PDB entry 3LWQ | X-ray diffraction, 2.68 A resolution | chains A and B of the 5 polymer chains in the assembly

[Chain A]
Protein: Probable tRNA pseudouridine synthase B
Organism: Pyrococcus furiosus
Notes: EC 5.4.99.25
UniProt: Q7LWY0 (TRUB_PYRFU); residues 4-343 here correspond to UniProt positions 1-340 (UniProt number = residue number - 3)
Amino-acid sequence (340 residues; row label = number of the first residue in the row):
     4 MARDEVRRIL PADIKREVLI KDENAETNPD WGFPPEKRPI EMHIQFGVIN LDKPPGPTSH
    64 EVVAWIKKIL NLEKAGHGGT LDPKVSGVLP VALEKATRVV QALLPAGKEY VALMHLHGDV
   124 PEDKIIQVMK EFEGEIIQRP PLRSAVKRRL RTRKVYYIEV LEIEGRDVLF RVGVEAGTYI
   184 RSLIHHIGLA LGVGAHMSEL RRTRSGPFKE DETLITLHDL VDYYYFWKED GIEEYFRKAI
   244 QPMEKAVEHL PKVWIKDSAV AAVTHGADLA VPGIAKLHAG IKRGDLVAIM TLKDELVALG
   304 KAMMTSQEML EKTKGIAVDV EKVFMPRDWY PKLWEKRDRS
Disordered / not traced: 4-11, 143-152, 338-343
Curated features (UniProtKB/Swiss-Prot):
  - active site: Asp-85 (Nucleophile)
From the paper describing this entry:
  - catalytic residues: Asp-85 (by similarity / conservation)
  - conformationally variable residues: Tyr-182
  - binding site for the 13-nt RNA strand: Tyr-182
  - mutagenesis - D85E, Y182H, Y182S, R184E: abolished catalytic activity
  - mutagenesis - Y113F, Y113H, Y113L: decreased catalytic activity

[Chain B]
Protein: Ribosome biogenesis protein Nop10
Organism: Pyrococcus furiosus
UniProt: Q8U1R4 (NOP10_PYRFU); residue numbers follow UniProt; this construct covers 1-60
Amino-acid sequence (60 residues; each row starts with the number of its first residue):
     1 MRFRIRKCPK CGRYTLKEVC PVCGEKTKVA HPPRFSPEDP YGEYRRRWKR EVLGIGRKEK
Disordered / not traced: 1-3, 55-60
Metal / ion sites: Zn2+: Cys-8, Lys-10, Cys-11, Gly-12

[Chain A / chain B interface]
Residue-residue contacts (50; chain A residue first):
  Asp-55(A) / Pro-32(B)
  Lys-56(A) / Pro-32(B)
  Pro-57(A) / Pro-33(B)
  Pro-58(A) / His-31(B)
  Pro-58(A) / Pro-32(B)
  Pro-58(A) / Arg-34(B)  hydrogen bond (backbone-side chain)
  Gly-59(A) / Arg-34(B)
  Trp-68(A) / Phe-35(B)  hydrophobic
  Trp-68(A) / Pro-37(B)
  Ser-89(A) / His-31(B)  hydrogen bond
  Ser-89(A) / Pro-32(B)
  Val-114(A) / Tyr-14(B)  hydrophobic
  Leu-164(A) / Arg-13(B)
  Leu-164(A) / Tyr-14(B)  hydrophobic
  Glu-165(A) / Arg-13(B)  salt bridge
  Glu-165(A) / Thr-15(B)  hydrogen bond
  Glu-165(A) / Leu-16(B)  hydrogen bond (side chain-backbone)
  Glu-165(A) / Lys-17(B)  salt bridge
  Glu-167(A) / Arg-4(B)  salt bridge
  Glu-167(A) / Leu-16(B)
  Asp-170(A) / Arg-4(B)  salt bridge
  Leu-172(A) / Ile-5(B)  hydrophobic
  Leu-172(A) / Tyr-14(B)
  Leu-172(A) / Thr-15(B)
  Arg-174(A) / Tyr-14(B)
  Glu-202(A) / Arg-4(B)
  Glu-202(A) / Ile-5(B)  hydrogen bond (side chain-backbone)
  Glu-202(A) / His-31(B)  salt bridge
  Leu-203(A) / His-31(B)
  Arg-204(A) / Tyr-14(B)  hydrogen bond
  Arg-204(A) / Ala-30(B)  hydrogen bond (side chain-backbone)
  Arg-204(A) / Pro-32(B)
  Thr-206(A) / Tyr-14(B)
  Glu-213(A) / Lys-7(B)  salt bridge
  Glu-213(A) / Tyr-14(B)  hydrogen bond
  Leu-220(A) / Phe-35(B)  hydrophobic
  His-221(A) / Pro-33(B)  hydrogen bond (side chain-backbone)
  His-221(A) / Arg-34(B)  hydrogen bond (side chain-backbone)
  His-221(A) / Phe-35(B)
  His-221(A) / Lys-49(B)
  Asp-222(A) / Lys-49(B)  salt bridge
  Val-224(A) / Arg-45(B)
  Asp-225(A) / Arg-45(B)  salt bridge
  Asp-225(A) / Arg-46(B)  salt bridge
  Asp-225(A) / Lys-49(B)  salt bridge
  Tyr-228(A) / Arg-46(B)
  Phe-229(A) / Arg-46(B)
  Phe-229(A) / Lys-49(B)
  Phe-229(A) / Arg-50(B)
  Asp-233(A) / Arg-50(B)  salt bridge
Other interface residues (no listed pair), chain A (30 interface residues in all): Leu-116, Thr-219, Tyr-238
Other interface residues (no listed pair), chain B (23 interface residues in all): Gly-12, Pro-21, Asp-39, Leu-53

[Summary]
30 residues of chain A face 23 of chain B across their interface; the contacts include 10 hydrogen bonds and
11 salt bridges. Polar contacts include Glu-165(A)/Arg-13(B), Glu-165(A)/Lys-17(B) and Glu-167(A)/Arg-4(B).
From the paper: the catalytic residue Asp-85(A); D85E, Y182H and Y182S of chain A, among others, abolish
catalytic activity; 7 substitutions were tested in all.
Here chain A is Probable tRNA pseudouridine synthase B and chain B is Ribosome biogenesis protein Nop10, both
from Pyrococcus furiosus. Entry 3LWQ (Structure of H/ACA RNP bound to a substrate RNA containing 3MU) was
determined by X-ray diffraction together with 3LWR and 3LWV from the same study.
